PDB entry 6Z8W | X-ray diffraction, 1.73 A resolution | chains L and H of the 3 polymer chains in the assembly

== Chain L ==
Molecule: Prothrombin
Source organism: Homo sapiens
Notes: EC 3.4.21.5
UniProtKB: P00734 (THRB_HUMAN); the construct lacks a stretch of the UniProt sequence, so the offset changes along the chain: -5 to 0 = UniProt 328-333; 1-14 = UniProt 336-349; 15-17 = UniProt 361-363
Sequence (36 residues; each row starts with the number of its first residue; a row labelled like 14A-14K holds insertion residues (14A, then the next letters in order); numbers below 1 keep their minus sign (Thr-5 is residue -5)):
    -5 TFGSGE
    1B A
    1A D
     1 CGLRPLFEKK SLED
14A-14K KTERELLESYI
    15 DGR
Unresolved in the structure: -5 to 0, 15-17

== Chain H ==
Molecule: Prothrombin
Source organism: Homo sapiens
Notes: EC 3.4.21.5
UniProtKB: P00734 (THRB_HUMAN); the construct lacks a stretch of the UniProt sequence and is renumbered around it, so the offset changes along the chain: 16-36 = UniProt 364-384; 37-60 = UniProt 386-409; 61-77 = UniProt 419-435; 78-97 = UniProt 437-456; 6 more segments
Sequence (259 residues; each row starts with the number of its first residue; note: 2 numbers in that range are skipped by the numbering (no residue carries them; nothing is unmodelled there); a row labelled like 60A-60I holds insertion residues (60A, then the next letters in order)):
    16 IVEGSDAEIG MSPWQVMLFR K
   36A S
    37 PQELLCGASL ISDRWVLTAA HCLL
60A-60I YPPWDKNFT
    61 ENDLLVRIGK HSRTRYE
   77A R
    78 NIEKISMLEK IYIHPRYNWR
   97A E
    98 NLDRDIALMK LKKPVAFSDY IHPVCLPDRE TA
129A-129C ASL
   130 LQAGYKGRVT GWGNLKETW
148A-148F TANVGK
   150 GQPSVLQVVN LPIVERPVCK DSTRIRITDN MFCAG
  184A Y
   185 KP
186A-186D DEGK
   187 RGDACEGDSG GPFVMKSP
204A-204B FN
   205 NRWYQMGIVS WGE
   219 GC
  221A D
   221 RDGKYGFYTH VFRLKKWIQK VIDQFGE
Unresolved in the structure: 148A-148F, 246-247
Cystine bridges: Cys42-Cys58, Cys168-Cys182, Cys191-Cys220
Covalently attached groups: compound 0G6 linked to His57, Ser195
Bound ions: Na+: Arg221, Lys224
Residues lining bound ligands: 0G6 (D-phenylalanyl-N-[(2S,3S)-6-{[amino(iminio)methyl]amino}-1-chloro-2-hydroxyhexan-3-yl]-L-prolinamide): Tyr60A, Trp60D, Glu97A, Asn98, Leu99, Ile174, Asp189, Ala190, Cys191, Glu192, Gly193, Asp194, Val213, Ser214, Trp215, Gly216, Glu217, Gly219, Cys220, Gly226

== Chain L / chain H interface ==
Pairs across the interface (58; chain L residue first):
  Cys1(L) - Pro120(H)
  Cys1(L) - Val121(H)
  Cys1(L) - Cys122(H)  disulfide
  Cys1(L) - Arg206(H)  hydrogen bond (backbone-side chain)
  Asp1A(L) - His119(H)  salt bridge
  Asp1A(L) - Arg206(H)
  Ala1B(L) - Arg206(H)  hydrogen bond (backbone-side chain)
  Gly2(L) - Pro120(H)  hydrogen bond (backbone-backbone)
  Gly2(L) - Cys122(H)
  Gly2(L) - Arg206(H)
  Gly2(L) - Trp207(H)  hydrogen bond (backbone-backbone)
  Leu3(L) - His119(H)  hydrogen bond (backbone-side chain)
  Leu3(L) - Asn205(H)
  Leu3(L) - Arg206(H)
  Arg4(L) - Gly25(H)
  Arg4(L) - Met26(H)  hydrogen bond (side chain-backbone)
  Arg4(L) - Pro28(H)
  Arg4(L) - Trp29(H)
  Arg4(L) - Arg137(H)
  Arg4(L) - Trp207(H)
  Pro5(L) - Ser115(H)
  Pro5(L) - Asp116(H)
  Pro5(L) - His119(H)
  Leu6(L) - Ile24(H)  hydrophobic
  Leu6(L) - Gly25(H)
  Leu6(L) - Asp116(H)
  Leu6(L) - Tyr117(H)  hydrophobic
  Phe7(L) - Glu23(H)
  Phe7(L) - Ile24(H)
  Phe7(L) - Gly25(H)
  Phe7(L) - Met26(H)  hydrophobic
  Glu8(L) - Lys202(H)  salt bridge
  Glu8(L) - Asn205(H)
  Glu8(L) - Trp207(H)  hydrogen bond
  Asp14(L) - Glu23(H)
  Asp14(L) - Met26(H)
  Asp14(L) - Arg137(H)  salt bridge
  Asp14(L) - Trp207(H)
  Lys14A(L) - Glu23(H)  hydrogen bond (backbone-side chain)
  Thr14B(L) - Arg137(H)  hydrogen bond
  Thr14B(L) - Asn159(H)  hydrogen bond
  Glu14C(L) - Arg137(H)
  Glu14C(L) - Lys202(H)  salt bridge
  Glu14E(L) - Lys135(H)  salt bridge
  Glu14E(L) - Asn159(H)  hydrogen bond
  Glu14E(L) - Tyr184A(H)  hydrogen bond
  Glu14E(L) - Lys186D(H)  salt bridge
  Leu14F(L) - Lys135(H)
  Leu14F(L) - Gly136(H)
  Leu14F(L) - Asn159(H)
  Leu14F(L) - Trp207(H)  hydrophobic
  Ser14I(L) - Gly133(H)
  Ser14I(L) - Tyr134(H)
  Ser14I(L) - Lys135(H)  hydrogen bond (side chain-backbone)
  Tyr14J(L) - Leu129C(H)
  Tyr14J(L) - Tyr134(H)  hydrophobic
  Tyr14J(L) - Lys202(H)  hydrogen bond (side chain-backbone)
  Tyr14J(L) - Pro204(H)
Other interface residues (no listed pair), chain L (19 interface residues in all): Leu14G
Other interface residues (no listed pair), chain H (29 interface residues in all): Met201, Asn204B
Cross-chain cystine bridges: Cys1(L)-Cys122(H)

== Overview ==
Chain L and chain H form an interface of 19 and 29 residues respectively; the contacts include 1 disulfide
bond, 14 hydrogen bonds and 6 salt bridges. Among the polar pairs are Asp1A(L)-His119(H), Glu8(L)-Lys202(H)
and Glu14E(L)-Lys135(H). Covalently linked compound 0G6: at Ser195(H).
Chain L is Prothrombin and chain H is Prothrombin, both from Homo sapiens; the structure, X-ray structure of
the complex between human alpha thrombin and a thrombin binding aptamer variant (TBA-3G) ..., was determined
by X-ray diffraction (same publication as 6Z8V and 6Z8X).
